2P0D - chain A; structure by X-ray diffraction, 1.81 A resolution.

== Chain A ==
Name: Rho GTPase-activating protein 9
Source organism: Homo sapiens
Notes: fragment: Pleckstrin homology domain
UniProtKB: Q9BRR9 (RHG09_HUMAN); numbering as in UniProt (aligned over 321-440)
Amino-acid sequence (129 residues; each row starts with the number of its first residue):
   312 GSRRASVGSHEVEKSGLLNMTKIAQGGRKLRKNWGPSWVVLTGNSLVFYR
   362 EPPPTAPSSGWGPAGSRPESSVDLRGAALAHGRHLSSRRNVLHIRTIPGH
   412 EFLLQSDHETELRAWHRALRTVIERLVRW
Disordered / not traced: 312-319, 364-377
Sequence notes: cloning artifact (312-320)
UniProt features mapped onto this chain:
  - region (Lipid binding): R342 to W345, S397 to R399
  - mutagenesis: K343 (K343A: Strongly reduced affinity for phosphoinositides), R399 (R399A: Reduced affinity for phosphoinositides)
Residues lining bound ligands: D-myo-inositol-1,4,5-triphosphate (I3P): R342, K343, W345, L396, S397, S398, R399

== In short ==
Bound to chain A: D-myo-inositol-1,4,5-triphosphate. UniProt lists 2 mutagenesis sites.
Chain A is Rho GTPase-activating protein 9 (Homo sapiens); the structure, ArhGAP9 PH domain in complex with
Ins(1,4,5)P3, was determined by X-ray diffraction, deposited together with 2P0F and 2P0H.
